PDB entry 6ZI6 | X-ray diffraction, 2.80 A resolution | chains H and L of the 4 polymer chains in the assembly

== Chain H ==
Protein: Reaction center protein H chain
Organism: Blastochloris viridis
UniProtKB: P06008 (RCEH_BLAVI); numbering as in UniProt (aligned over 1-258)
Sequence (258 residues; row label = number of the first residue in the row):
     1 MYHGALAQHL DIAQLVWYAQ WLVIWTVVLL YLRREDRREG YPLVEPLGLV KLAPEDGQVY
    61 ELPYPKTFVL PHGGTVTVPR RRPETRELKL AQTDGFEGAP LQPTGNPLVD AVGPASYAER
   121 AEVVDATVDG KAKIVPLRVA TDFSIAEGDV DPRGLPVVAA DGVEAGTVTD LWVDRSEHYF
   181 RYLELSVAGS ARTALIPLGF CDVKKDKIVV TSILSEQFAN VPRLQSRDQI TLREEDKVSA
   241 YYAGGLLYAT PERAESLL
Modified residues: Met-1 (N-formylmethionine; FME)
Ligand contacts:
  - heptane-1,2,3-triol (HTO), molecule 1: Tyr-2, His-3, Gly-4, Ala-5
  - heptane-1,2,3-triol (HTO), molecule 2: Val-23, Val-27, Tyr-31
Swiss-Prot annotation at these positions:
  - modified residue: Met-1 (N-formylmethionine)

== Chain L ==
Protein: Reaction center protein L chain
Organism: Blastochloris viridis
UniProtKB: P06009 (RCEL_BLAVI); residues 1-273 here correspond to UniProt positions 2-274 (UniProt number = residue number + 1)
Sequence (273 residues; row label = number of the first residue in the row):
     1 ALLSFERKYR VRGGTLIGGD LFDFWVGPYF VGFFGVSAIF FIFLGVSLIG YAASQGPTWD
    61 PFAISINPPD LKYGLGAAPL LEGGFWQAIT VCALGAFISW MLREVEISRK LGIGWHVPLA
   121 FCVPIFMFCV LQVFRPLLLG SWGHAFPYGI LSHLDWVNNF GYQYLNWHYN PGHMSSVSFL
   181 FVNAMALGLH GGLILSVANP GDGDKVKTAE HENQYFRDVV GYSIGALSIH RLGLFLASNI
   241 FLTGAFGTIA SGPFWTRGWP EWWGWWLDIP FWS
Metal / ion sites: Fe ion: His-190, His-230 (shared with 3 residues of chain M)
Ligand contacts:
  - bacteriochlorophyll b (BCB), molecule 1: Val-46, Ile-49, Phe-97, Phe-128, Leu-131, Phe-146, Ile-150, Leu-151, His-153, Leu-154, Trp-156, Val-157
  - bacteriochlorophyll b (BCB), molecule 2: Phe-97, Phe-121, Pro-124, Ile-125, Met-127, Phe-128, Leu-131, Val-157, Asn-158, Phe-160, Gly-161, Tyr-162, Trp-167, His-168, Asn-170, Gly-172, His-173, Ser-176, Val-177, Leu-180, Phe-181, Ile-240, Phe-241, Gly-244, Ala-245, Gly-247, Thr-248
  - bacteriochlorophyll b (BCB), molecule 3: Val-157, Tyr-162, His-168, Leu-180, Phe-181
  - bacteriochlorophyll b (BCB), molecule 4: His-168, His-173, Met-174, Val-177, Ser-178, Phe-181, Val-182, Met-185, Val-220, Tyr-222
  - bacteriopheophytin b (BPB), molecule 1: Phe-41, Ile-42, Gly-45, Ile-49, Ile-89, Cys-92, Ala-93, Ala-96, Phe-97, Trp-100, Glu-104, Val-117, Ala-120, Phe-121, Val-123, Pro-124, Phe-128, Phe-146, Tyr-148, Gly-149, Ile-150, His-153, Ala-237, Ser-238, Phe-241
  - bacteriopheophytin b (BPB), molecule 2: Phe-181, Ala-184, Met-185, Leu-189, Phe-216, Val-219, Val-220
  - diacyl glycerol (DGA): Pro-171, Met-174, Ser-175, Ser-178, Trp-262, Trp-263, Trp-265
  - heptane-1,2,3-triol (HTO): Leu-75, Ala-77, Gln-87, Val-91, Trp-142
  - menaquinone-7 (MQ7): Val-26, Tyr-29, Phe-30, Val-31, Gly-35, Ile-39, Ile-42, Trp-100, Arg-103
Swiss-Prot annotation at these positions:
  - binding site ((7R,8Z)-bacteriochlorophyll b): His-153, His-173
  - binding site (Fe cation): His-190, His-230
  - binding site (a ubiquinone): Phe-216

== Chain H / chain L interface ==
Pairs across the interface (75):
  Glu-39(H) with Leu-3(L)
  Gly-40(H) with Leu-3(L); Ser-4(L), hydrogen bond (backbone-backbone); Phe-5(L)
  Tyr-41(H) with Leu-3(L), hydrophobic
  Leu-43(H) with Leu-2(L); Leu-3(L), hydrophobic
  Val-44(H) with Ala-1(L), hydrogen bond (backbone-backbone); Leu-2(L), hydrogen bond (backbone-backbone)
  Glu-45(H) with Ala-1(L)
  Lys-66(H) with Asn-199(L), hydrogen bond
  Phe-68(H) with Ala-198(L); Val-206(L), hydrophobic
  Val-69(H) with Gly-203(L); Lys-205(L); Val-206(L), hydrogen bond (backbone-backbone)
  Leu-70(H) with Lys-205(L)
  Pro-71(H) with Lys-205(L); Val-206(L)
  Arg-82(H) with Ser-4(L)
  Glu-84(H) with Ser-4(L); Phe-5(L); Lys-8(L), salt bridge
  Leu-88(H) with Arg-7(L); Lys-8(L)
  Phe-96(H) with Trp-25(L)
  Gly-98(H) with Arg-10(L); Phe-24(L); Trp-25(L), hydrogen bond (backbone-backbone)
  Pro-100(H) with Arg-10(L); Val-11(L); Arg-12(L); Asp-23(L); Trp-25(L), hydrophobic
  Leu-101(H) with Arg-7(L); Arg-10(L), hydrogen bond (backbone-backbone); Val-11(L); Arg-12(L), hydrogen bond (backbone-backbone)
  Gln-102(H) with Arg-12(L)
  Val-112(H) with Lys-8(L)
  Gly-113(H) with Lys-8(L), hydrogen bond (backbone-backbone); Tyr-9(L); Val-11(L)
  Pro-114(H) with Val-11(L); Lys-110(L); Gly-112(L)
  Ser-116(H) with Lys-8(L), hydrogen bond (side chain-backbone); Tyr-9(L)
  Tyr-117(H) with Lys-8(L)
  Thr-127(H) with Glu-210(L)
  Val-128(H) with Glu-210(L), hydrogen bond (backbone-side chain); His-211(L)
  Ser-176(H) with Glu-210(L), hydrogen bond
  Glu-177(H) with Ala-209(L); Ala-226(L)
  Tyr-179(H) with Leu-227(L)
  Ala-243(H) with Gly-112(L)
  Leu-246(H) with Gly-112(L)
  Leu-247(H) with Arg-12(L); Gly-14(L)
  Tyr-248(H) with Val-11(L)
  Arg-253(H) with Arg-109(L)
  Ala-254(H) with Gly-13(L); Gly-14(L), hydrogen bond (backbone-backbone)
  Glu-255(H) with Arg-12(L), salt bridge; Arg-109(L)
  Ser-256(H) with Thr-15(L), hydrogen bond; Leu-16(L); Ile-17(L); Gly-18(L); Gly-19(L), hydrogen bond (side chain-backbone)
  Leu-257(H) with Thr-15(L); Leu-16(L), hydrophobic; Arg-109(L)
  Leu-258(H) with Leu-16(L), hydrogen bond (backbone-backbone)
Also at the interface, not in a pair above, chain H (45 interface residues in all): Trp-17, Arg-86, Leu-90, Thr-93, Glu-97, Ala-99
Also at the interface, not in a pair above, chain L (38 interface residues in all): Phe-62, Leu-111, Asp-204, Thr-208

== Summary ==
Chain H and chain L form an interface of 45 and 38 residues respectively; the contacts include 16 hydrogen
bonds and 2 salt bridges. Polar contacts include Glu-84(H)/Lys-8(L), Glu-255(H)/Arg-12(L) and
Lys-66(H)/Asn-199(L). Ligands of chain H: heptane-1,2,3-triol.
Here chain H is Reaction center protein H chain and chain L is Reaction center protein L chain, both from
Blastochloris viridis. Entry 6ZI6 (Ultrafast Structural Response to Charge Redistribution Within a
Photosynthetic Reaction Centre - 20 ps structure) was determined by X-ray diffraction, deposited together with
6ZHW, 6ZI4, 6ZI5, 6ZI9, 6ZIA and 6ZID.
